4C1T - chain A; structure by X-ray diffraction, 2.39 A resolution.

== Chain A ==
Protein: Sugar transporter solute-binding protein
Source organism: Bifidobacterium animalis SUBSP. lactis
UniProt: C6A6Z1 (C6A6Z1_BIFLB); numbering as in UniProt (aligned over 19-425)
Amino-acid sequence (413 residues; row label = number of the first residue in the row):
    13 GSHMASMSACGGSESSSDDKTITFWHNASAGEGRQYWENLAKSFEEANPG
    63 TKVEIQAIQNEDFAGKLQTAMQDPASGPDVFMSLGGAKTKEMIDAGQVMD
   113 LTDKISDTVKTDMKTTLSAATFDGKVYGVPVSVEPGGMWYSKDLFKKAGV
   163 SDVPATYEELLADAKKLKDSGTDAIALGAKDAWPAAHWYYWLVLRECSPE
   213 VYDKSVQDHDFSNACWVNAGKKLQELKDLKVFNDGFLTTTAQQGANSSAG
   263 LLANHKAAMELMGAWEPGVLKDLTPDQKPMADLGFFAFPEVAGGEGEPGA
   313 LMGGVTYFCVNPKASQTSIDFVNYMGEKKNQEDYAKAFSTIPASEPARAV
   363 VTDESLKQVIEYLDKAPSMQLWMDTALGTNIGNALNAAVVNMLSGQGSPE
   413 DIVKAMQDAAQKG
Not modelled in the structure: 13-29
Disulfides: Cys-209/Cys-227
Construct notes: expression tag (13-18)
Reported in the primary citation:
  - binding site for alpha-L-arabinofuranose: Asn-72, Ala-76
  - binding site for beta-D-xylopyranose: Trp-195, Trp-384

== Overview ==
From the paper: a binding site for alpha-L-arabinofuranose at Asn-72 and Ala-76; a binding site for
beta-D-xylopyranose at Trp-195 and Trp-384.
Chain A is Sugar transporter solute-binding protein (Bifidobacterium animalis SUBSP. lactis); the structure,
Structure of the xylo-oligosaccharide specific solute binding protein from Bifidobacterium animalis subsp.
lactis Bl-04 in complex ..., was determined by X-ray diffraction (same publication as 3ZKL and 4C1U).
